PDB entry 6PII | X-ray diffraction, 1.87 A resolution | chain A

[Chain A]
Protein: Atrazine periplasmic binding protein
From: Pseudomonas sp. (strain ADP)
UniProtKB: Q936X6 (Q936X6_PSESD); numbering as in UniProt (aligned over 27-360)
Chain sequence (355 residues; numbered 6 to 360; the number before each row is that of its first residue):
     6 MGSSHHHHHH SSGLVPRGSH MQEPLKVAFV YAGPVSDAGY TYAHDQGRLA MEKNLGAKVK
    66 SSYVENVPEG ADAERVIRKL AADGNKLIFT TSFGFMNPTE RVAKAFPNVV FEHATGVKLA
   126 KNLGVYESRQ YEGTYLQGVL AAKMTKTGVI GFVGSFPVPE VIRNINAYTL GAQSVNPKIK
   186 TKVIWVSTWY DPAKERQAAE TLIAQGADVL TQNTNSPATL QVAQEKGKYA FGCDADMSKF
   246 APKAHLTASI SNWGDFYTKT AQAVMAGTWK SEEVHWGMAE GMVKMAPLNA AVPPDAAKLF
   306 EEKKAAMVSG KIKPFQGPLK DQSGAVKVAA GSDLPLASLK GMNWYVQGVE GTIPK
Disordered / not traced: 6-24
Sequence notes: initiating methionine (6); expression tag (7-26)
Bound ions: ethyl mercury ion: Gln217, Cys238
Ligand contacts: guanine (GUN): Ala37, Tyr45, Thr96, Ser97, Phe98, Thr120, Glu165, Trp194, Asn218, Asn220
From the paper describing this entry:
  - binding site for guanine: Tyr45, Ser97, Phe98, Glu165, Trp194, Asn220

[Overview]
Chain A binds guanine. The ethyl mercury ion site is built by Gln217 and Cys238. The paper reports a binding
site for guanine at Tyr45, Ser97 and Phe98 among others.
Chain A is Atrazine periplasmic binding protein (Pseudomonas sp. (strain ADP)); the structure, The evolving
story of AtzT, a periplasmic binding protein, was determined by X-ray diffraction (same publication as 6PI5).
